Entry 3TDH (X-ray diffraction, 2.30 A resolution); this record covers chains A and C of the 3 polymer chains in the assembly.

# Chain A
Name: Carbon catabolite-derepressing protein kinase
From: Saccharomyces cerevisiae
Notes: EC 2.7.11.1
Reference sequence: P06782 (SNF1_YEAST); residues 457-633 here = UniProt positions 457-633
Chain sequence (179 residues; each row starts with the number of its first residue):
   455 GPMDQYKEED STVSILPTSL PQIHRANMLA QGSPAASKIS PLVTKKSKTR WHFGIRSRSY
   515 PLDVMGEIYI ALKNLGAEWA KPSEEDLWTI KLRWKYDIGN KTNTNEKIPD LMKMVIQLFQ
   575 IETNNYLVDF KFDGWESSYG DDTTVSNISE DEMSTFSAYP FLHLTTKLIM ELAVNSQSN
Disordered / not traced: 455-464, 551-561, 592-607, 631-633
Sequence notes: expression tag (455-456)
UniProt features mapped onto this chain:
  - modified residue (Phosphoserine): S487, S632
  - cross-link (Glycyl lysine isopeptide (Lys-Gly)): K461 (interchain with G-Cter in ubiquitin), K549 (interchain with G-Cter in SUMO)

# Chain C
Name: Nuclear protein SNF4
From: Saccharomyces cerevisiae
Reference sequence: P12904 (SNF4_YEAST); residues 2-322 here = UniProt positions 2-322
Chain sequence (323 residues; row label = number of the first residue in the row; numbering starts at 0):
     0 MAKPTQDSQE KVSIEQQLAV ESIRKFLNSK TSYDVLPVSY RLIVLDTSLL VKKSLNVLLQ
    60 NSIVSAPLWD SKTSRFAGLL TTTDFINVIQ YYFSNPDKFE LVDKLQLDGL KDIERALGVD
   120 QLDTASIHPS RPLFEACLKM LESRSGRIPL IDQDEETHRE IVVSVLTQYR ILKFVALNCR
   180 ETHFLKIPIG DLNIITQDNM KSCQMTTPVI DVIQMLTQGR VSSVPIIDEN GYLINVYEAY
   240 DVLGLIKGGI YNDLSLSVGE ALMRRSDDFE GVYTCTKNDK LSTIMDNIRK ARVHRFFVVD
   300 DVGRLVGVLT LSDILKYILL GSN
Disordered / not traced: 0-5, 322
Sequence notes: expression tag (0-1)
Ligand contacts: adenosine monophosphate (AMP): R143, T195, N198, M199, K200, R219, V220, S221, S222, V223, P224, V307, T309, S311, D312
UniProt features mapped onto this chain:
  - binding site (ADP): I42, R146, T166 to R169, T195, S221, S222, R291 to H293, T309 to D312
  - binding site (AMP): T195, K200, S221, S222, T309 to D312
  - binding site (ATP): T195, K200, S221, S222, T309 to D312

# Interface between chain A and chain C
Contacting residue pairs - 88 pairs, chain A then chain C:
  S465(A) - D278(C)
  S465(A) - T282(C)
  T466(A) - T273(C)
  T466(A) - C274(C)
  T466(A) - T275(C)  hydrogen bond
  T466(A) - D278(C)  hydrogen bond
  V467(A) - T273(C)
  V467(A) - D278(C)  hydrogen bond (backbone-side chain)
  V467(A) - T282(C)
  V467(A) - N286(C)
  S468(A) - V271(C)
  S468(A) - Y272(C)
  S468(A) - T273(C)  hydrogen bond (backbone-backbone)
  I469(A) - E269(C)
  I469(A) - V271(C)
  I469(A) - Y272(C)
  L470(A) - L232(C)
  L470(A) - I233(C)
  L470(A) - N234(C)
  L470(A) - V271(C)  hydrogen bond (backbone-backbone)
  L470(A) - T273(C)
  T472(A) - I233(C)  hydrogen bond (side chain-backbone)
  T472(A) - N234(C)  hydrogen bond (backbone-side chain)
  S473(A) - I233(C)
  S473(A) - N234(C)
  S473(A) - R264(C)
  S473(A) - F268(C)
  S473(A) - G270(C)
  S473(A) - V271(C)  hydrogen bond (side chain-backbone)
  L474(A) - E269(C)
  L474(A) - G270(C)
  P475(A) - S265(C)
  P475(A) - F268(C)  hydrophobic
  H478(A) - M204(C)
  H478(A) - N234(C)
  H478(A) - G258(C)  hydrogen bond (side chain-backbone)
  H478(A) - L261(C)
  R479(A) - M262(C)  hydrogen bond (side chain-backbone)
  M482(A) - G258(C)
  M482(A) - E259(C)
  M482(A) - M262(C)  hydrophobic
  S487(A) - E259(C)  hydrogen bond
  A489(A) - E259(C)
  A489(A) - M262(C)
  A490(A) - M262(C)  hydrophobic
  I493(A) - L255(C)  hydrophobic
  I493(A) - E259(C)
  I493(A) - M262(C)  hydrophobic
  I493(A) - R263(C)
  S494(A) - M262(C)
  S494(A) - R263(C)
  P495(A) - M262(C)
  P495(A) - R263(C)
  P495(A) - R264(C)
  P495(A) - D266(C)
  L496(A) - K246(C)
  L496(A) - R263(C)  hydrogen bond (backbone-backbone)
  L496(A) - S265(C)  hydrogen bond (backbone-side chain)
  T498(A) - L58(C)
  T498(A) - Q59(C)
  K499(A) - Q59(C)  hydrogen bond (backbone-side chain)
  K500(A) - L58(C)
  K500(A) - Q59(C)
  K500(A) - S61(C)
  S501(A) - Q59(C)
  Y550(A) - W68(C)
  Y550(A) - S70(C)
  Y550(A) - S73(C)  hydrogen bond
  I562(A) - T156(C)
  I562(A) - R158(C)
  P563(A) - E155(C)
  W589(A) - E155(C)  hydrogen bond (backbone-side chain)
  W589(A) - T156(C)
  S608(A) - E154(C)  hydrogen bond (backbone-side chain)
  T609(A) - D151(C)
  T609(A) - Q152(C)
  T609(A) - D153(C)
  T609(A) - E154(C)  hydrogen bond (backbone-backbone)
  F610(A) - D153(C)
  F610(A) - I160(C)
  S611(A) - D153(C)  hydrogen bond (backbone-side chain)
  S611(A) - I160(C)
  Y613(A) - L41(C)  hydrogen bond (side chain-backbone)
  Y613(A) - V43(C)
  Y613(A) - W68(C)
  Y613(A) - F75(C)  hydrophobic
  P614(A) - W68(C)  hydrophobic
  H617(A) - S70(C)
Also at the interface, not in a pair above, chain A (36 interface residues in all): G588
Also at the interface, not in a pair above, chain C (46 interface residues in all): D45, G243, I283, F295

# In short
The interface between chain A and chain C involves 36 residues on one side and 46 on the other; the contacts
include 20 hydrogen bonds. Polar contacts include T466(A)-T275(C), T466(A)-D278(C) and V467(A)-D278(C). Chain
C binds adenosine monophosphate.
Chain A is Carbon catabolite-derepressing protein kinase and chain C is Nuclear protein SNF4, both from
Saccharomyces cerevisiae; the structure, Structure of the regulatory fragment of sccharomyces cerevisiae AMPK
in complex with AMP, was determined by X-ray diffraction, deposited together with 3T4N and 3TE5.
